4HFZ - chains A and B; structure by X-ray diffraction, 2.69 A resolution.

# Chain A
Molecule: E3 ubiquitin-protein ligase Mdm2
Organism: Homo sapiens
Notes: EC 6.3.2.-; fragment: p53 binding domain (residues 17-125)
UniProt: Q00987 (MDM2_HUMAN); residues 17-125 here = UniProt positions 17-125
Chain sequence (109 residues; each row starts with the number of its first residue):
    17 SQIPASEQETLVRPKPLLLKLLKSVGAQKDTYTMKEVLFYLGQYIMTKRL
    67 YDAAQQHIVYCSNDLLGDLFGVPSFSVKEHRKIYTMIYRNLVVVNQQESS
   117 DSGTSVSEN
Not modelled in the structure: 17-25, 109-125
Sequence notes: engineered mutation A69 (Glu in Q00987), A70 (Lys in Q00987)
UniProt features mapped onto this chain:
  - mutagenesis: G58 (G58A: No effect on its ability to induce apoptosis)

# Chain B
Molecule: Cellular tumor antigen p53
UniProt: P04637 (P53_HUMAN); numbering as in UniProt (aligned over 15-29)
Chain sequence (15 residues; numbered 15 to 29; the number before each row is that of its first residue):
    15 SQETFSDLWKLLPEN
Not modelled in the structure: 15-16, 28-29
UniProt features mapped onto this chain:
  - motif: E17 to L25 (TADI)
  - modified residue: S15 (Phosphoserine), T18 (Phosphothreonine), S20 (Phosphoserine)
  - cross-link: K24 (Glycyl lysine isopeptide (Lys-Gly) (interchain with G-Cter in ubiquitin))
  - natural variant: S15 (S15R: In a sporadic cancer), Q16 (Q16L: In a sporadic cancer), E17 (E17D: In a sporadic cancer), K24 (K24N: In a sporadic cancer), E28 (E28A: In a sporadic cancer)
  - mutagenesis: S15 (S15A: Loss of interaction with PPP2R5C, PPP2CA AND PPP2R1A), T18 (T18A: No effect on interaction with MDM2 and increase in protein levels after DNA damage), S20 (S20A: Abolishes phosphorylation site. Abolishes increase in protein levels after DNA damage; S20D: Constitutively increased TP53 protein levels), L22 to W23 (Loss of interaction with MDM2, leading to constitutively increased TP53 protein levels), K24 (K24R: Abolishes ubiquitination by MUL1)

# How chain A and chain B interact
Residue-residue contacts (25):
  L54(A) with W23(B), hydrogen bond (backbone-side chain); L26(B), hydrophobic
  L57(A) with W23(B), hydrophobic
  G58(A) with F19(B); W23(B)
  I61(A) with F19(B), hydrophobic; W23(B), hydrophobic
  M62(A) with F19(B), hydrophobic; S20(B), hydrogen bond
  Y67(A) with F19(B), hydrophobic
  Q72(A) with E17(B); T18(B); F19(B), hydrogen bond (side chain-backbone)
  H73(A) with E17(B); L22(B)
  V75(A) with F19(B), hydrophobic
  V93(A) with F19(B), hydrophobic; L22(B), hydrophobic; L26(B)
  K94(A) with E17(B), salt bridge
  H96(A) with L25(B); L26(B)
  I99(A) with L26(B), hydrophobic
  Y100(A) with L26(B), hydrogen bond (side chain-backbone); P27(B)
Also at the interface, not in a pair above, chain A (16 interface residues in all): Q71, F91
Also at the interface, not in a pair above, chain B (10 interface residues in all): K24

# Summary
16 residues of chain A and 10 residues of chain B are in contact, with 4 hydrogen bonds and 1 salt bridge.
Polar contacts include K94(A)-E17(B), L54(A)-W23(B) and M62(A)-S20(B). Curated annotation (UniProt) lists one
mutagenesis site on chain A; 6 mutagenesis sites on chain B.
Chain A is E3 ubiquitin-protein ligase Mdm2 (Homo sapiens) and chain B is Cellular tumor antigen p53; the
structure, Crystal Structure of an MDM2/P53 Peptide Complex, was determined by X-ray diffraction, deposited
together with 4HG7.
